PDB entry 2V59 | X-ray diffraction, 2.40 A resolution | chain A

# Chain A
Protein: Biotin carboxylase
Source organism: Escherichia coli
Notes: EC 6.3.4.14
Reference sequence: P24182 (ACCC_ECOLI); residues 1-449 here = UniProt positions 1-449
Sequence (449 residues; numbered 1 to 449; the number before each row is that of its first residue):
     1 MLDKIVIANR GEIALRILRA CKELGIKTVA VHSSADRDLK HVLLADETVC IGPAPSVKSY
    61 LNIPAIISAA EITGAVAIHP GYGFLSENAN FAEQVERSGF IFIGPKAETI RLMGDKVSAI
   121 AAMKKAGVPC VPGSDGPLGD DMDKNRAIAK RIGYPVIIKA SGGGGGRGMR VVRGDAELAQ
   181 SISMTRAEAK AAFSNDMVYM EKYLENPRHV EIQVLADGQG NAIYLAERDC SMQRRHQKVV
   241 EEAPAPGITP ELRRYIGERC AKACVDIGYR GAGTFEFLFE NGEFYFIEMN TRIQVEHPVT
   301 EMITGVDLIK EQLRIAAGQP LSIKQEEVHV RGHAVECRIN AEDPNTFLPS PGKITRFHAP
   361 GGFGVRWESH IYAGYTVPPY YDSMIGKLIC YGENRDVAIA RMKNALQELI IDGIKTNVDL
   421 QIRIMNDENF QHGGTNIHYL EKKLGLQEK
Unresolved in the structure: 446-449
Residues lining bound ligands: LZK (6-(2,6-dimethoxyphenyl)pyrido[2,3-d]pyrimidine-2,7-diamine): V131, I157, K159, G165, M169, E201, K202, Y203, L204, H209, Q233, H236, L278, I287, I437, H438
Reported in the primary citation:
  - mutagenesis - I437T, H438P: decreased binding to LZK

# In short
Ligands of chain A: compound LZK. The paper reports that I437T and H438P reduce binding to LZK.
Chain A is Biotin carboxylase (Escherichia coli); the structure, Crystal structure of biotin carboxylase from
e.coli in complex with potent inhibitor 2, was determined by X-ray diffraction, deposited together with 2V58
and 2V5A.
